PDB entry 5M3L | electron microscopy, 3.80 A resolution | chains J and K of the 15 polymer chains in the assembly

Chain J:
Protein: Extracellular globin-2
Organism: Lumbricus terrestris
UniProtKB: P02218 (GLB2_LUMTE); residues 1-145 here = UniProt positions 1-145
Chain sequence (145 residues; each row starts with the number of its first residue):
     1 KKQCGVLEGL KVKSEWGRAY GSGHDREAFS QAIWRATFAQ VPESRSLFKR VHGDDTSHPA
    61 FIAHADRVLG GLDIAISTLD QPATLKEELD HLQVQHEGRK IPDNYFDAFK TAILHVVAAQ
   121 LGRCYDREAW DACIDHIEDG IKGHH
Not modelled in the structure: 1
Differences from the reference sequence: conflict Asp66 (Glu in P02218)
Curated features (UniProtKB/Swiss-Prot):
  - binding site (heme b): His96
Metal / ion sites: heme Fe near His96 (its only coordinating residue here)
Ligand contacts: heme (HEM): Ser44, Leu47, Phe48, His64, Arg67, Val68, Gly71, Leu72, Leu92, Gln95, His96, Arg99, Ile101, Tyr105, Phe106, Phe109
From the paper describing this entry:
  - binding site for heme: His64, His96

Chain K:
Protein: Extracellular globin-3
Organism: Lumbricus terrestris
UniProtKB: P11069 (GLB3_LUMTE); residues 1-153 here correspond to UniProt positions 18-170 (UniProt number = residue number + 17)
Chain sequence (153 residues; numbered 1 to 153; the number before each row is that of its first residue):
     1 DEHEHCCSEE DHRIVQKQWD ILWRDTESSK IKIGFGRLLL TKLAKDIPEV NDLFKRVDIE
    61 HAEGPKFSAH ALRILNGLDL AINLLDDPPA LDAALDHLAH QHEVREGVQK AHFKKFGEIL
   121 ATGLPQVLDD YDALAWKSCL KGILTKISSR LNA
Not modelled in the structure: 1-2, 152-153
Differences from the reference sequence: conflict Glu49 (Asp66 in P11069)
Curated features (UniProtKB/Swiss-Prot):
  - binding site (heme b): His102
Metal / ion sites: heme Fe near His102 (its only coordinating residue here)
Ligand contacts: heme (HEM): Leu43, Leu53, Phe54, Arg56, Val57, His70, Arg73, Ile74, Gly77, Leu78, Leu98, Gln101, His102, Arg105, His112, Phe113, Phe116, Leu144, Ile147

Interface between chain J and chain K:
Residue-residue contacts (20):
  Lys13(J) - Glu27(K)
  His24(J) - Asp86(K)
  Arg26(J) - Asp79(K)  salt bridge
  Arg26(J) - Asn83(K)
  Glu27(J) - Asn83(K)
  Glu27(J) - Leu84(K)
  Ala63(J) - Ala94(K)  hydrophobic
  Asp66(J) - Leu84(K)
  Arg67(J) - Leu80(K)
  Arg67(J) - His97(K)
  Gly70(J) - Asn76(K)  hydrogen bond (backbone-side chain)
  Asp73(J) - Lys32(K)  salt bridge
  Asp73(J) - Asn76(K)
  Ile74(J) - Leu72(K)  hydrophobic
  Ile74(J) - Asn76(K)
  Ser77(J) - Ser29(K)
  Thr78(J) - Ser29(K)
  Glu88(J) - Ala69(K)
  Glu88(J) - Arg73(K)
  His91(J) - Arg73(K)
Also at the interface, not in a pair above, chain J (22 interface residues in all): Ser22, Gly23, Pro59, Ala60, Gly71, Ala83, Thr84, Glu87
Also at the interface, not in a pair above, chain K (21 interface residues in all): Asp20, Pro65, Lys66, Ser68, Pro89, Ala90, Ala93

In short:
22 residues of chain J face 21 of chain K across their interface; the contacts include 1 hydrogen bond and 2
salt bridges. Polar contacts include Arg26(J)-Asp79(K), Asp73(J)-Lys32(K) and Gly70(J)-Asn76(K). Chain J binds
heme. Chain K binds heme. The paper reports a binding site for heme at His64(J) and His96(J).
Chain J is Extracellular globin-2 and chain K is Extracellular globin-3, both from Lumbricus terrestris; the
structure, Single-particle cryo-EM using alignment by classification (ABC): the structure of Lumbricus
terrestris hemoglobin, was determined by electron microscopy.
